6SZ9 - chains D and E of the 5 polymer chains in the assembly; structure by electron microscopy, 3.70 A resolution.

[Chain D]
Molecule: DotZ
Organism: Legionella pneumophila
UniProtKB: Q5ZV91 (Q5ZV91_LEGPH); residues 1-294 here = UniProt positions 1-294
Sequence (294 residues; each row starts with the number of its first residue):
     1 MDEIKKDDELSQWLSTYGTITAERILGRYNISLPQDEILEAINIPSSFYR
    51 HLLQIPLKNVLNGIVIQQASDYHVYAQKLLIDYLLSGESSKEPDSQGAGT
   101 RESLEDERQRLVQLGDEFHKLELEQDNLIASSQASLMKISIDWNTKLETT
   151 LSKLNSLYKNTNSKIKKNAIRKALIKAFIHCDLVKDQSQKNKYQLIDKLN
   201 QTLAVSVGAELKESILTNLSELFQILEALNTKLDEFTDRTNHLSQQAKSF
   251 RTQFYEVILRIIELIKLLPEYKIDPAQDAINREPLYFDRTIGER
Unresolved in the structure: 1-10, 294
UniProt features mapped onto this chain:
  - mutagenesis: Glu283 to Arg294 (Decreases intracellular growth in A.castellanii)

[Chain E]
Molecule: DotY
Organism: Legionella pneumophila
UniProtKB: Q5ZYR7 (Q5ZYR7_LEGPH); residues 1-230 here = UniProt positions 1-230
Sequence (230 residues; row label = number of the first residue in the row):
     1 MPKYTLPTRDALLKAMQVGETSIEAAEYMATRFEQILTKAKLLPECNDML
    51 EKIKEYAQFVKFKLLSSAQVWSGQERPTSDYQNTQENKAEFLASHLEGLP
   101 SGLKLEVAIGDDAKILRGFSSNGKMVEGDQLKTMDGLLEGWLAKNSLAIS
   151 GGAVVKIDNTGNQTKVDPQEIRQLINDSEKGVAKYFADKGVGMEVAQRTY
   201 QEPKALETKREEIRQEIESGAEAPTTQSIR
Unresolved in the structure: 1-4, 78-230

[Interface between chain D and chain E]
Residue-residue contacts (53; chain D residue first):
  Arg28(D) with Gln69(E); Trp71(E); Ser72(E)
  Pro56(D) with Trp71(E), hydrophobic
  Val60(D) with Trp71(E), hydrophobic
  His73(D) with Thr21(E)
  Val74(D) with Ser22(E); Glu24(E)
  Gln77(D) with Val18(E), hydrogen bond (side chain-backbone); Gly19(E); Thr21(E); Ser22(E), hydrogen bond; Ala25(E)
  Lys78(D) with Glu24(E), salt bridge; Tyr28(E)
  Leu80(D) with Val18(E), hydrophobic
  Ile81(D) with Ala15(E); Val18(E), hydrophobic; Tyr28(E), hydrophobic; Met29(E), hydrophobic
  Asp82(D) with Tyr28(E), hydrogen bond; Arg32(E), salt bridge
  Leu84(D) with Ala11(E); Lys14(E); Ala15(E)
  Leu85(D) with Pro7(E); Met29(E), hydrophobic; Phe33(E), hydrophobic; Ile36(E), hydrophobic
  Glu88(D) with Ala11(E); Lys14(E), salt bridge
  Arg101(D) with Lys14(E)
  Glu105(D) with Lys14(E), salt bridge
  Arg108(D) with Lys14(E), hydrogen bond (side chain-backbone); Gln17(E)
  Val112(D) with Gln17(E)
  Gly115(D) with Thr21(E)
  Asp116(D) with Thr21(E)
  His119(D) with Leu64(E)
  Leu123(D) with Arg76(E)
  Asp126(D) with Val70(E); Arg76(E), salt bridge
  Ile129(D) with Val70(E), hydrophobic
  Ala130(D) with Val70(E); Gly73(E); Gln74(E); Glu75(E)
  Gln133(D) with Trp71(E), hydrogen bond (side chain-backbone); Gly73(E)
  Ala134(D) with Gly73(E)
  Met137(D) with Ser72(E)
  Gln277(D) with Tyr28(E)
  Asn281(D) with Tyr28(E), hydrogen bond
Also at the interface, not in a pair above, chain D (32 interface residues in all): Ile25, Ser89, Asn127
Also at the interface, not in a pair above, chain E (28 interface residues in all): Thr8, Glu20, Gln35

[Summary]
Chain D and chain E form an interface of 32 and 28 residues respectively, with 6 hydrogen bonds and 5 salt
bridges. Polar contacts include Lys78(D)-Glu24(E), Asp82(D)-Arg32(E) and Glu88(D)-Lys14(E). Curated annotation
(UniProt) lists 12 mutagenesis sites on chain D.
Here chain D is DotZ and chain E is DotY, both from Legionella pneumophila. Entry 6SZ9 (Type IV Coupling
Complex (T4CC) from L. pneumophila) was determined by electron microscopy.
